9FGX - chains C and D of the 4 polymer chains in the assembly; structure by electron microscopy, 3.53 A resolution.

# Chain C
Protein: anti-Lysozyme Gluebody
Source organism: Lama glama
Amino-acid sequence (128 residues; row label = number of the first residue in the row; numbering starts at 0):
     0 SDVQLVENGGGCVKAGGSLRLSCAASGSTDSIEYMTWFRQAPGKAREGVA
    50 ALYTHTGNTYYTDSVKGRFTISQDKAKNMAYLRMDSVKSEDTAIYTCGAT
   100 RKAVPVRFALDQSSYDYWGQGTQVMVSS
Unresolved in the structure: 0, 127
Disulfides: C22-C96

# Chain D
Protein: Lysozyme C
Source organism: Gallus gallus
Notes: EC 3.2.1.17
UniProt: P00698 (LYSC_CHICK); residues 1-129 here correspond to UniProt positions 19-147 (UniProt number = residue number + 18)
Amino-acid sequence (129 residues; row label = number of the first residue in the row):
     1 KVFGRCELAAAMKRHGLDNYRGYSLGNWVCAAKFESNFNTQATNRNTDGS
    51 TDYGILQINSRWWCNDGRTPGSRNLCNIPCSALLSSDITASVNCAKKIVS
   101 DGNGMNAWVAWRNRCKGTDVQAWIRGCRL
Unresolved in the structure: 1
Disulfides: C6-C127, C30-C115, C64-C80, C76-C94
Swiss-Prot annotation at these positions:
  - active site: E35, D52
  - binding site (substrate): D101

# Interface between chain C and chain D
Pairs across the interface (29; chain C residue first):
  D29(C) - R112(D)  hydrogen bond (backbone-side chain)
  E32(C) - R112(D)  salt bridge
  Y33(C) - N103(D)
  Y52(C) - N103(D)
  Y52(C) - N106(D)  hydrogen bond
  Y52(C) - A107(D)
  H54(C) - N106(D)
  H54(C) - R112(D)
  T55(C) - N103(D)
  N57(C) - G102(D)
  R100(C) - T47(D)
  K101(C) - N59(D)
  K101(C) - W62(D)
  A102(C) - W62(D)
  A102(C) - A107(D)
  P104(C) - W62(D)
  P104(C) - L75(D)  hydrophobic
  P104(C) - D101(D)
  V105(C) - D101(D)
  V105(C) - N103(D)
  R106(C) - L75(D)
  R106(C) - D101(D)  salt bridge
  F107(C) - R73(D)
  S112(C) - R61(D)
  S112(C) - R73(D)
  S113(C) - R61(D)
  S113(C) - R73(D)
  D115(C) - D48(D)
  D115(C) - R61(D)  salt bridge
Other interface residues (no listed pair), chain C (20 interface residues in all): S30, I31, D110
Other interface residues (no listed pair), chain D (16 interface residues in all): N46, D52, K116

# Summary
Chain C and chain D form an interface of 20 and 16 residues respectively, with 2 hydrogen bonds and 3 salt
bridges. Polar contacts include E32(C)-R112(D), R106(C)-D101(D) and D115(C)-R61(D). UniProt lists active-site
residues E35(D) and D52(D) and substrate-binding residue D101(D) on chain D.
Here chain C is anti-Lysozyme Gluebody (Lama glama) and chain D is Lysozyme C (Gallus gallus). Entry 9FGX
(Cryo-EM structure of Lysozyme homo-dimer assembled by homo Di-Gluebody) was determined by electron microscopy
(same publication as 8RL5, 8RL7, 8RL9, 8RLA, 8RLB, 8RLC and 3 further entries).
